Entry 1NL0 (X-ray diffraction, 2.20 A resolution); this record covers chains L and H of the 3 polymer chains in the assembly.

== Chain L ==
Molecule: anti-factor IX antibody, 10C12, chain L
Source organism: Homo sapiens
Notes: antibody fragment or engineered binder
Amino-acid sequence (213 residues; each row starts with the number of its first residue; note: 1 number in that range is skipped by the numbering (no residue carries it; nothing is unmodelled there); a row labelled like 27A-27B holds insertion residues (27A, then the next letters in order)):
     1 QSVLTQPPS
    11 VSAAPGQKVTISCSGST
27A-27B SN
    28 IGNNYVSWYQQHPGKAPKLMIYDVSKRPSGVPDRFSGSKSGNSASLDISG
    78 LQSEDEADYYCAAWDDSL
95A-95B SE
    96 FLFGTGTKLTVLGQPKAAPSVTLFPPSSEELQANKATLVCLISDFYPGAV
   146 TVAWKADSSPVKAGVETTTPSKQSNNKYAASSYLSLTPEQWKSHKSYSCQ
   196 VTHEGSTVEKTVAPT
Cystine bridges: Cys23-Cys88, Cys135-Cys194

== Chain H ==
Molecule: anti-factor IX antibody, 10C12, chain H
Source organism: Homo sapiens
Notes: antibody fragment or engineered binder
Amino-acid sequence (224 residues; row label = number of the first residue in the row; a row labelled like 82A-82C holds insertion residues (82A, then the next letters in order)):
     1 GVQLVESGGGVVQPGRSLRLSCAASGFTFSTYAMHWVRQAPGKGLEWVAI
    51 IS
   52A Y
    53 DGSKKYYADSVKGRFTISRDNSKNTLYLQM
82A-82C NSL
    83 RAEDTAVYYCARASIAAA
100A-100C RVL
   101 DYWGRGTMVTVSSASTKGPSVFPLAPSSKSTSGGTAALGCLVKDYFPEPV
   151 TVSWNSGALTSGVHTFPAVLQSSGLYSLSSVVTVPSSSLGTQTYICNVNH
   201 KPSNTKVDKKVEPKSCD
Disordered / not traced: 127-134
Cystine bridges: Cys22-Cys92, Cys140-Cys196

== Interface between chain L and chain H ==
Contacting residue pairs (65):
  Tyr32(L) - Arg100A(H)
  Ser34(L) - Arg100A(H)
  Tyr36(L) - Leu100C(H)  hydrogen bond (side chain-backbone)
  Tyr36(L) - Trp103(H)
  Gln38(L) - Gln39(H)  hydrogen bond
  Gln38(L) - Tyr91(H)  hydrogen bond
  Lys42(L) - Tyr91(H)
  Lys42(L) - Arg105(H)
  Ala43(L) - Gly104(H)
  Ala43(L) - Arg105(H)
  Pro44(L) - Tyr91(H)
  Pro44(L) - Trp103(H)
  Leu46(L) - Val100B(H)  hydrophobic
  Leu46(L) - Leu100C(H)
  Leu46(L) - Asp101(H)
  Tyr49(L) - Val100B(H)  hydrophobic
  Asp50(L) - Arg100A(H)  salt bridge
  Asp50(L) - Val100B(H)
  Tyr87(L) - Gln39(H)  hydrogen bond
  Tyr87(L) - Lys43(H)
  Tyr87(L) - Gly44(H)
  Tyr87(L) - Leu45(H)  hydrophobic
  Trp91(L) - Tyr58(H)  hydrophobic
  Glu95B(L) - Trp47(H)
  Glu95B(L) - Ala60(H)
  Glu95B(L) - Asp61(H)
  Phe96(L) - Trp47(H)
  Phe96(L) - Arg100A(H)
  Phe98(L) - Val37(H)  hydrophobic
  Phe98(L) - Leu45(H)
  Phe98(L) - Trp47(H)
  Phe98(L) - Trp103(H)  hydrophobic
  Phe119(L) - Leu124(H)
  Phe119(L) - Ala125(H)
  Phe119(L) - Ala137(H)
  Ser122(L) - Phe122(H)
  Ser122(L) - Pro123(H)
  Glu124(L) - Phe122(H)
  Glu124(L) - Pro123(H)
  Glu124(L) - Lys209(H)  salt bridge
  Glu125(L) - Phe122(H)
  Glu125(L) - Lys143(H)  salt bridge
  Lys130(L) - Lys143(H)
  Lys130(L) - Asp144(H)  salt bridge
  Thr132(L) - Leu141(H)
  Thr132(L) - Lys143(H)
  Val134(L) - Ser179(H)
  Leu136(L) - Phe166(H)  hydrophobic
  Leu136(L) - Val181(H)  hydrophobic
  Glu161(L) - Val169(H)
  Glu161(L) - Leu170(H)
  Glu161(L) - Gln171(H)
  Thr163(L) - Pro167(H)
  Thr164(L) - Gly42(H)
  Lys167(L) - His164(H)
  Gln168(L) - His164(H)
  Ala174(L) - His164(H)
  Ala174(L) - Phe166(H)  hydrophobic
  Ala175(L) - Phe166(H)
  Ser176(L) - Phe166(H)
  Tyr178(L) - Leu141(H)  hydrophobic
  Tyr178(L) - Leu178(H)
  Tyr178(L) - Ser179(H)  hydrogen bond
  Ser180(L) - Gln171(H)
  Thr210(L) - Asp217(H)
Other interface residues (no listed pair), chain L (42 interface residues in all): Ser95A, Thr117, Pro121, Ser123, Ala128, Ile137, Ser166, Ser169
Other interface residues (no listed pair), chain H (43 interface residues in all): Glu46, Tyr59, Leu138, Val163, Lys214, Cys216

== Summary ==
42 residues of chain L and 43 residues of chain H are in contact, with 5 hydrogen bonds and 4 salt bridges.
Among the polar pairs are Asp50(L)-Arg100A(H), Glu124(L)-Lys209(H) and Glu125(L)-Lys143(H).
Here chain L is anti-factor IX antibody, 10C12, chain L and chain H is anti-factor IX antibody, 10C12, chain
H, both from Homo sapiens. Entry 1NL0 (Crystal structure of human factor IX Gla domain in complex of an
inhibitory antibody, 10C12) was determined by X-ray diffraction, deposited together with 3D69.
